Entry 4NIC (X-ray diffraction, 3.18 A resolution); this record covers chains A and B.

== Chain A (and B) ==
Protein: DNA-binding transcriptional regulator RstA
Organism: Klebsiella pneumoniae
Notes: fragment: N-terminal receiver domain; chain B of this document is another copy of the same molecule, construct and numbering; everything in this record applies to it too
UniProt: G0GNT0 (G0GNT0_KLEPN); residue numbers follow UniProt; this construct covers 2-119
Chain sequence (128 residues; each row starts with the number of its first residue; numbers below 1 keep their minus sign (Met-8 is residue -8)):
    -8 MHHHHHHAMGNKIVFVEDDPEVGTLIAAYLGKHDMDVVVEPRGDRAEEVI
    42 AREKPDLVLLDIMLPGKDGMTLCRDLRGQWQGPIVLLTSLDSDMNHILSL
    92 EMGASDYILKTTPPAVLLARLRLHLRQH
Not modelled in the structure: -8 to 1, 119
Construct notes: expression tag (-8 to 1)
Metal / ion sites: Mg2+: Asp9, Asp52, Met54
Small-molecule neighbours: beryllium trifluoride (BEF): Glu8, Asp9, Asp52, Ile53, Met54, Thr79, Ser80, Lys101
What the authors report for this chain:
  - binding site for beryllium trifluoride: Asp52, Ile53, Met54, Thr79, Ser80, Lys101
  - Mg2+ coordination: Asp9, Asp52, Met54
  - conformationally variable residues (side-chain flip): Thr79, Tyr98
  - self-association interface (contacts with another copy of this molecule); pairs are residue here / residue on that copy: Glu92-Arg113 (salt bridge), Asp97-Arg111 (salt bridge), Ile88, Leu91, Ala106, Val107, Ala110, Leu114

== How chain A and chain B interact ==
Pairs across the interface (30; chain A residue first):
  Asp84(A) with Pro104(B); Val107(B)
  His87(A) with Val107(B); Arg111(B)
  Ile88(A) with Ala106(B); Val107(B), hydrophobic; Ala110(B), hydrophobic
  Leu91(A) with Ala110(B); Arg111(B); Leu114(B), hydrophobic; Arg117(B), hydrogen bond (backbone-side chain)
  Glu92(A) with Ala110(B); Arg113(B), salt bridge; Arg117(B), salt bridge
  Ala95(A) with Leu114(B)
  Ser96(A) with Leu114(B)
  Asp97(A) with Arg111(B), salt bridge
  Tyr98(A) with Arg111(B)
  Pro104(A) with Asp84(B)
  Ala106(A) with Ile88(B)
  Val107(A) with His87(B); Ile88(B)
  Ala110(A) with Ile88(B), hydrophobic; Leu91(B)
  Arg111(A) with His87(B); Leu91(B); Asp97(B), salt bridge; Tyr98(B)
  Leu114(A) with Ser96(B)
  Arg117(A) with Leu91(B)
Interface residues without a listed pair, chain A (17 interface residues in all): Gln118

== Overview ==
The interface between chain A and chain B involves 17 residues on one side and 15 on the other; the contacts
include 1 hydrogen bond and 4 salt bridges. Among the polar pairs are Glu92(A)-Arg113(B), Glu92(A)-Arg117(B)
and Asp97(A)-Arg111(B). The paper reports a binding site for beryllium trifluoride at Asp52(A), Ile53(A) and
Met54(A) among others; Mg2+ coordination by Asp9(A), Asp52(A) and Met54(A).
Both chains are DNA-binding transcriptional regulator RstA (Klebsiella pneumoniae). Entry 4NIC (Crystal
structure of Klebsiella pneumoniae RstA BeF3-activated N-terminal receiver domain) was determined by X-ray
diffraction (same publication as 4NHJ).
